PDB entry 5W66 | electron microscopy, 3.90 A resolution | chains P and S of the 20 polymer chains in the assembly

# Chain P
Molecule: RNA polymerase I-specific transcription initiation factor RRN7
Source organism: Saccharomyces cerevisiae (strain ATCC 204508 / S288c)
Reference sequence: P40992 (RRN7_YEAST); residues 1-514 here = UniProt positions 1-514
Amino-acid sequence (514 residues; each row starts with the number of its first residue):
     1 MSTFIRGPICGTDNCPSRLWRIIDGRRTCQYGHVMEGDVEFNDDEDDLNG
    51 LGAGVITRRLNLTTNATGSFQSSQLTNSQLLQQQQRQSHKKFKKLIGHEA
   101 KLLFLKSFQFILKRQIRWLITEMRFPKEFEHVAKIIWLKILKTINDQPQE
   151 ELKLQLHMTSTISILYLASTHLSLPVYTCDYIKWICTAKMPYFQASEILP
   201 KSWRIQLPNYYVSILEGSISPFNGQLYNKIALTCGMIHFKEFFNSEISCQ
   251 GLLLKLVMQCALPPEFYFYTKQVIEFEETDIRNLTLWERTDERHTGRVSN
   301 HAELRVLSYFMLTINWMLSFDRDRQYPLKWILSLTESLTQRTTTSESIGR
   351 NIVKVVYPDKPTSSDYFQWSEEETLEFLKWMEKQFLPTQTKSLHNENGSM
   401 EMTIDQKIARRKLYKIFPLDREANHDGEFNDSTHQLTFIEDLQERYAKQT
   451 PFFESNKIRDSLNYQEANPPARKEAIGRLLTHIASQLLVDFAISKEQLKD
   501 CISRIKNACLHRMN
Disordered / not traced: 1-93, 391-398, 423-430, 432, 454-468, 513-514
Swiss-Prot annotation at these positions:
  - zinc finger: Thr3 to Glu36 (RRN7-type)
  - region: Gly37 to Ala66 (B-reader), Thr67 to Lys101 (B-linker)
  - binding site (Zn(2+)): Cys10, Cys15, Cys29, His33
  - mutagenesis: Cys29 (C29A: Impaired binding to Pol I), His33 (H33S: Impaired binding to Pol I)

# Chain S
Molecule: non-template strand DNA
Sequence (54 nucleotides; numbered 1 to 54; the number before each row is that of its first residue):
     1 CAAGTGTGAGGAAAAGTAGTTGGGTTTTTTTTTTTTTTTTTGCAGTTGAA
    51 GACA
Disordered / not traced: 30-38

# How chain P and chain S interact
Pairs across the interface (7; chain P residue first):
  Pro208(P) with DA14(S), phosphate contact
  Ser218(P) with DA12(S), phosphate contact; DA13(S), phosphate contact
  Glu292(P) with DT5(S), phosphate contact
  His294(P) with DT7(S), base contact
  Arg504(P) with DA3(S), salt bridge to the phosphate
  Asn507(P) with DA2(S), phosphate contact
Interface residues without a listed pair, chain P (8 interface residues in all): Ser213, Ile214
Interface residues without a listed pair, chain S (8 interface residues in all): DA15

# Summary
Chain P and chain S each contribute 8 residues to their interface; the contacts include 1 salt bridge. The
salt-bridged pair is Arg504(P)-DA3(S). From UniProt: 4 Zn2+-binding residues and 2 mutagenesis sites on chain
P.
Here chain P is RNA polymerase I-specific transcription initiation factor RRN7 (Saccharomyces cerevisiae
(strain ATCC 204508 / S288c)) and chain S is non-template strand DNA. Entry 5W66 (RNA polymerase I Initial
Transcribing Complex State 3) was determined by electron microscopy together with 5W65, 5W5Y and 5W64 from the
same study.
